PDB entry 7JW8 | X-ray diffraction, 1.84 A resolution | chains A and B

[Chain A (and B)]
Molecule: 3C-like proteinase
Source organism: Severe acute respiratory syndrome coronavirus 2
Notes: EC 3.4.22.69; chain B of this document is another copy of the same molecule, construct and numbering; everything in this record applies to it too
UniProt: P0DTD1 (R1AB_SARS2); residues 1-306 here correspond to UniProt positions 3264-3569 (UniProt number = residue number + 3263)
Sequence (306 residues; each row starts with the number of its first residue):
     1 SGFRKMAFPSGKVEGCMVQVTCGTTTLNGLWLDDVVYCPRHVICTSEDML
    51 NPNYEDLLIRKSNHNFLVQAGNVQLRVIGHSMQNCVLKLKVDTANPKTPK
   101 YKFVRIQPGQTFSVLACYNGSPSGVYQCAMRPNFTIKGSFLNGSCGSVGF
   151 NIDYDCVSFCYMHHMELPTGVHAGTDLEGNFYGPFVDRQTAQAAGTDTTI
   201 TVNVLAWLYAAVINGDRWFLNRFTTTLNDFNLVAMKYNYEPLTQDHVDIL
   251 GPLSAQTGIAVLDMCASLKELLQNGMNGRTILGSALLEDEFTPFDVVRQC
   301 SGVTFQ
Glycans and other covalent adducts: compound TG3 linked to Cys-145
Small-molecule neighbours: TG3 (ethyl (4R)-4-[[(2S)-4-methyl-2-[[(2S,3R)-3-[(2-methylpropan-2-yl)oxy]-2-(phenylmethoxycarbonylamino)butanoyl]amino]pentanoyl]amino]-5-[(3S)-2-oxidanylidenepyrrolidin-3-yl]pentanoate): His-41, Met-49, Phe-140, Leu-141, Asn-142, Gly-143, Ser-144, His-163, His-164, Met-165, Glu-166, Leu-167, Pro-168, His-172, Asp-187, Arg-188, Gln-189, Thr-190, Ala-191, Gln-192
Curated features (UniProtKB/Swiss-Prot):
  - active site: His-41 (For 3CL-PRO activity), Cys-145 (Nucleophile)
  - site: Gln-306 (Cleavage)
  - cross-link (Glycyl lysine isopeptide (Lys-Gly)): Lys-5 (interchain with G-Cter in ubiquitin), Lys-90 (interchain with G-Cter in ubiquitin)
What the authors report for this chain:
  - binding site for TG3: Cys-145

[Chain A / chain B interface]
Pairs across the interface (84):
  Ser-1(A) / Gly-138(B)
  Ser-1(A) / Ser-139(B)
  Ser-1(A) / Phe-140(B)  hydrogen bond (backbone-backbone)
  Ser-1(A) / Glu-166(B)  hydrogen bond (backbone-side chain)
  Ser-1(A) / Gly-170(B)  hydrogen bond (side chain-backbone)
  Ser-1(A) / His-172(B)  hydrogen bond (backbone-side chain)
  Gly-2(A) / Gly-138(B)
  Gly-2(A) / Ser-139(B)
  Phe-3(A) / Gly-138(B)
  Arg-4(A) / Lys-5(B)
  Arg-4(A) / Tyr-126(B)
  Arg-4(A) / Gln-127(B)
  Arg-4(A) / Lys-137(B)  hydrogen bond (side chain-backbone)
  Arg-4(A) / Glu-290(B)  salt bridge
  Lys-5(A) / Tyr-126(B)
  Met-6(A) / Gly-124(B)
  Met-6(A) / Val-125(B)
  Met-6(A) / Tyr-126(B)  hydrophobic
  Met-6(A) / Ser-139(B)
  Ala-7(A) / Gly-124(B)
  Ala-7(A) / Val-125(B)  hydrogen bond (backbone-backbone)
  Phe-8(A) / Val-125(B)
  Pro-9(A) / Ser-10(B)
  Pro-9(A) / Glu-14(B)
  Pro-9(A) / Pro-122(B)
  Pro-9(A) / Ser-123(B)
  Pro-9(A) / Gly-124(B)
  Pro-9(A) / Val-125(B)  hydrophobic
  Ser-10(A) / Pro-9(B)
  Ser-10(A) / Ser-10(B)  hydrogen bond (backbone-side chain)
  Ser-10(A) / Glu-14(B)  hydrogen bond (backbone-side chain)
  Gly-11(A) / Gly-11(B)
  Gly-11(A) / Glu-14(B)  hydrogen bond (backbone-side chain)
  Glu-14(A) / Pro-9(B)
  Glu-14(A) / Ser-10(B)  hydrogen bond (side chain-backbone)
  Glu-14(A) / Gly-11(B)  hydrogen bond (side chain-backbone)
  Tyr-118(A) / Gly-302(B)
  Tyr-118(A) / Thr-304(B)
  Ser-121(A) / Thr-304(B)
  Pro-122(A) / Pro-9(B)  hydrophobic
  Pro-122(A) / Thr-304(B)
  Pro-122(A) / Phe-305(B)  hydrogen bond (backbone-backbone)
  Ser-123(A) / Pro-9(B)
  Ser-123(A) / Gly-302(B)
  Ser-123(A) / Val-303(B)  hydrogen bond (side chain-backbone)
  Ser-123(A) / Phe-305(B)
  Gly-124(A) / Met-6(B)
  Gly-124(A) / Ala-7(B)
  Gly-124(A) / Pro-9(B)
  Val-125(A) / Met-6(B)
  Val-125(A) / Ala-7(B)  hydrogen bond (backbone-backbone)
  Val-125(A) / Phe-8(B)
  Tyr-126(A) / Arg-4(B)
  Tyr-126(A) / Lys-5(B)
  Tyr-126(A) / Met-6(B)  hydrophobic
  Gln-127(A) / Arg-4(B)  hydrogen bond (backbone-side chain)
  Cys-128(A) / Arg-4(B)
  Lys-137(A) / Arg-4(B)  hydrogen bond (backbone-side chain)
  Gly-138(A) / Ser-1(B)
  Gly-138(A) / Gly-2(B)
  Ser-139(A) / Ser-1(B)
  Ser-139(A) / Gly-2(B)  hydrogen bond (side chain-backbone)
  Ser-139(A) / Met-6(B)
  Ser-139(A) / Gln-299(B)  hydrogen bond
  Phe-140(A) / Ser-1(B)  hydrogen bond (backbone-backbone)
  Leu-141(A) / Gln-299(B)
  Leu-141(A) / Cys-300(B)
  Leu-141(A) / Ser-301(B)
  Leu-141(A) / Gly-302(B)
  Glu-166(A) / Ser-1(B)  hydrogen bond (side chain-backbone)
  Gly-170(A) / Ser-1(B)
  His-172(A) / Ser-1(B)  hydrogen bond (side chain-backbone)
  Gly-283(A) / Leu-286(B)
  Ala-285(A) / Ala-285(B)  hydrophobic
  Ala-285(A) / Leu-286(B)  hydrophobic
  Leu-286(A) / Gly-283(B)
  Leu-286(A) / Ala-285(B)
  Glu-290(A) / Arg-4(B)  salt bridge
  Arg-298(A) / Ser-123(B)  hydrogen bond (side chain-backbone)
  Arg-298(A) / Gly-124(B)
  Gln-299(A) / Ser-139(B)  hydrogen bond
  Gln-299(A) / Leu-141(B)
  Cys-300(A) / Leu-141(B)
  Ser-301(A) / Leu-141(B)
Also at the interface, not in a pair above, chain A (39 interface residues in all): Ala-129, Thr-280
Also at the interface, not in a pair above, chain B (41 interface residues in all): Phe-3, Leu-115, Cys-128, Ser-284, Arg-298

[In short]
39 residues of chain A face 41 of chain B across their interface; the contacts include 23 hydrogen bonds and 2
salt bridges. Polar contacts include Arg-4(A)/Glu-290(B), Ser-1(A)/Glu-166(B) and Ser-1(A)/Gly-170(B).
Compound TG3 is covalently linked to Cys-145(A). From the paper: a binding site for TG3 at Cys-145(A).
Chain A and chain B are both 3C-like proteinase (Severe acute respiratory syndrome coronavirus 2); the
structure, Crystal structure of SARS-CoV-2 3CL protease in complex with compound 4 in space group P1, was
determined by X-ray diffraction, deposited together with 7JT7, 7JSU, 7JT0 and 7JST.
